Entry 3WSD (X-ray diffraction, 2.50 A resolution); this record covers chains C and E of the 6 polymer chains in the assembly.

[Chain C (and E)]
Molecule: Putative GTP cyclohydrolase 1 type 2
Organism: Methanocaldococcus jannaschii
Notes: chain E of this document is another copy of the same molecule, construct and numbering; everything in this record applies to it too
Chain sequence (252 residues; numbered -2 to 249; the number before each row is that of its first residue; numbers below 1 keep their minus sign (Gly-2 is residue -2)):
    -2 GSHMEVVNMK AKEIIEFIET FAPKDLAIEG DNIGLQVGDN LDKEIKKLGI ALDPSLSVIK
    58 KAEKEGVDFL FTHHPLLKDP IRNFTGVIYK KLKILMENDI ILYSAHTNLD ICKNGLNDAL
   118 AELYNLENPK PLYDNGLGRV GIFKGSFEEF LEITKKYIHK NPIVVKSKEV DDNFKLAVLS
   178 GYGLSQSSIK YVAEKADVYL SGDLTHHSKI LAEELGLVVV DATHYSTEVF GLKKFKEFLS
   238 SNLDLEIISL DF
Not modelled in the structure: -2 to 5
Bound ions: Fe ion site 1: His70, Asp107, Glu225; Fe ion site 2: His71, His221, Glu225
Reported in the primary citation:
  - binding site for chloride ion: His103, Ser177, Tyr179, His204
  - self-association interface (contacts with another copy of this molecule): His204

[Chain C / chain E interface]
Residue-residue contacts - 30 pairs, chain C then chain E:
  Leu49(C) with His203(E)
  Asp50(C) with His203(E), salt bridge; Ile207(E)
  Ser52(C) with Ile207(E); Glu211(E)
  Leu53(C) with Glu211(E), hydrogen bond (backbone-side chain)
  His71(C) with His204(E), hydrogen bond
  Lys75(C) with Gln183(E); His204(E)
  Val84(C) with Glu211(E); Leu212(E), hydrophobic
  Lys88(C) with Glu211(E), salt bridge
  Asp200(C) with Thr202(E); His203(E), hydrogen bond (side chain-backbone)
  Thr202(C) with Asp200(E)
  His203(C) with Leu49(E); Asp50(E), salt bridge; Asp200(E), hydrogen bond (backbone-side chain); His221(E)
  His204(C) with His71(E), hydrogen bond; His221(E)
  Ile207(C) with Asp50(E); Ser52(E)
  Glu211(C) with Ser52(E); Leu53(E), hydrogen bond (side chain-backbone); Val84(E); Lys88(E), salt bridge
  Leu212(C) with Val84(E), hydrophobic
  His221(C) with His203(E); His204(E)
Other interface residues (no listed pair), chain C (19 interface residues in all): Pro51, Leu201, Tyr222
Other interface residues (no listed pair), chain E (20 interface residues in all): Pro51, Lys75, Leu201, Tyr222

[In short]
The interface between chain C and chain E involves 19 residues on one side and 20 on the other; the contacts
include 6 hydrogen bonds and 4 salt bridges. Polar contacts include Asp50(C)-His203(E), Lys88(C)-Glu211(E) and
Leu53(C)-Glu211(E). The paper reports a binding site for chloride ion at His103(C), Ser177(C) and Tyr179(C)
among others; a self-association interface involving His204(C).
Both chains are Putative GTP cyclohydrolase 1 type 2 (Methanocaldococcus jannaschii). Entry 3WSD (Oxidized
HcgD from Methanocaldococcus jannaschii) was determined by X-ray diffraction together with 3WSE, 3WSF, 3WSG,
3WSH and 3WSI from the same study.
